Entry 6TYF (X-ray diffraction, 3.80 A resolution); this record covers chains C and I of the 9 polymer chains in the assembly.

[Chain C]
Molecule: DNA-directed RNA polymerase subunit beta
Organism: Mycobacterium tuberculosis
Notes: EC 2.7.7.6
UniProtKB: P9WGY8 (RPOB_MYCTO); residue numbers follow UniProt; this construct covers 1-1178
Sequence (1178 residues; numbered 1 to 1178; the number before each row is that of its first residue):
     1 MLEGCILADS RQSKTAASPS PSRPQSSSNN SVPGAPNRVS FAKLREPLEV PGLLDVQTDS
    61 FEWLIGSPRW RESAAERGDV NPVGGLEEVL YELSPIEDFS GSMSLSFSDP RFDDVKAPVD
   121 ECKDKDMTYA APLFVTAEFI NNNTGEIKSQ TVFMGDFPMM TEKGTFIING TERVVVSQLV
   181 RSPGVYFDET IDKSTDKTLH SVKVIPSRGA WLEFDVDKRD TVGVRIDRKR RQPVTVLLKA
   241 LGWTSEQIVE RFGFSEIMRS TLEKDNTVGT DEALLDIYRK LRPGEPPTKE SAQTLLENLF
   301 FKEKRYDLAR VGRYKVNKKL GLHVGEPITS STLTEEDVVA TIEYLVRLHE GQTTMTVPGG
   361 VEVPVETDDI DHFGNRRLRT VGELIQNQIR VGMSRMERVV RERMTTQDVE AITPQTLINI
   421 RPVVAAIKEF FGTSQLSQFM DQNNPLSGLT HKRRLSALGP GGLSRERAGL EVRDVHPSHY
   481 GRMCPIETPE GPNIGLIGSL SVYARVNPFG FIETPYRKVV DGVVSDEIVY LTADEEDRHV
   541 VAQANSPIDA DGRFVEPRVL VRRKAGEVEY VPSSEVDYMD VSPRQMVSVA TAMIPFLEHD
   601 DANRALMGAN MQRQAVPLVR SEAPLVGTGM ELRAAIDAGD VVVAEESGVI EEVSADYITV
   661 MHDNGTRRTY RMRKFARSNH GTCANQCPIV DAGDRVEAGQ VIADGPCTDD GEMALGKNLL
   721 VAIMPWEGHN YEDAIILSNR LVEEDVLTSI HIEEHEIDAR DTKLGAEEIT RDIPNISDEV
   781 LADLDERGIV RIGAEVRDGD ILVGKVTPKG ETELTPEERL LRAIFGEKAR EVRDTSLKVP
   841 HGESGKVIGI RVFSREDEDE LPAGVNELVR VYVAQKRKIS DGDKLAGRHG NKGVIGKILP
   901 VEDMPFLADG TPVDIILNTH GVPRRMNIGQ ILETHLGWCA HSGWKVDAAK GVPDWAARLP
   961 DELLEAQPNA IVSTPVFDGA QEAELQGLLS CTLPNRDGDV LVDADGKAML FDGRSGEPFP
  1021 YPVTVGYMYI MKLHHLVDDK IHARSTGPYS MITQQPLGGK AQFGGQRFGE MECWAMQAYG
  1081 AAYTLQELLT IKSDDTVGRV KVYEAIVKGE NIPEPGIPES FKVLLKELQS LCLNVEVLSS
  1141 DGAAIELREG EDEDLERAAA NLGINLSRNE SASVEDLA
Unresolved in the structure: 1-27, 826-830, 1147-1178

[Chain I]
Molecule: 6-nt RNA strand
Sequence (6 nucleotides; row label = number of the first residue in the row):
     3 CCUCGA

[Interface between chain C and chain I]
Contacting residue pairs - 16 pairs, chain C then chain I:
  Gln-435(C) / C4(I)  hydrogen bond to the phosphate
  Gln-438(C) / C4(I)  sugar contact
  Arg-465(C) / C4(I)  salt bridge to the phosphate
  Arg-465(C) / U5(I)  salt bridge to the phosphate
  Pro-489(C) / C6(I)  phosphate contact
  Glu-490(C) / A8(I)  phosphate contact
  Asn-493(C) / U5(I)  hydrogen bond to the phosphate
  Asn-493(C) / C6(I)  phosphate contact
  Ile-497(C) / U5(I)  phosphate contact
  Gln-614(C) / C6(I)  hydrogen bond to the phosphate
  Gln-614(C) / G7(I)  hydrogen bond to the phosphate
  Lys-884(C) / G7(I)  hydrogen bond to the phosphate
  Lys-884(C) / A8(I)  salt bridge to the phosphate
  Lys-892(C) / A8(I)  salt bridge to the phosphate
  His-1035(C) / G7(I)  sugar contact
  Lys-1040(C) / G7(I)  sugar contact
Other interface residues (no listed pair), chain C (14 interface residues in all): Arg-454, Arg-613
Other interface residues (no listed pair), chain I (6 interface residues in all): C3

[In short]
14 residues of chain C and 6 residues of chain I are in contact; the contacts include 5 hydrogen bonds and 4
salt bridges. Polar pairs include Gln-435(C)/C4(I), Asn-493(C)/U5(I) and Gln-614(C)/C6(I).
Chain C is DNA-directed RNA polymerase subunit beta (Mycobacterium tuberculosis) and chain I is a 6-nt RNA
strand; the structure, Crystal structure of MTB sigma L transcription initiation complex with 6 nt long RNA
primer, was determined by X-ray diffraction together with 6KQD, 6KQE, 6KQF, 6KQG, 6KQH, 6KQL and 6 further
entries from the same study.
